PDB entry 4O35 | X-ray diffraction, 1.80 A resolution | chain A

# Chain A
Protein: Neuroglobin
From: Mus musculus
Reference sequence: Q9ER97 (NGB_MOUSE); residues 1-151 here = UniProt positions 1-151
Amino-acid sequence (154 residues; numbered -2 to 151; the number before each row is that of its first residue; numbers below 1 keep their minus sign (Gly-2 is residue -2)):
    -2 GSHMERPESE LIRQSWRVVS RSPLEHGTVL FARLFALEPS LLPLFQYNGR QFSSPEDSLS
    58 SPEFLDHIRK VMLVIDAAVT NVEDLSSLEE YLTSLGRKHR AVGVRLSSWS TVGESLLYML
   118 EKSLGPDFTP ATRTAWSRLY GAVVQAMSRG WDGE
Disordered / not traced: -2 to 0, 150-151
Sequence notes: expression tag (-2 to 0); engineered mutation Ser55 (Cys in Q9ER97), Trp106 (Phe in Q9ER97), Ser120 (Cys in Q9ER97)
Ion coordination: heme Fe near His96 (its only coordinating residue here)
Ligand contacts:
  - carbon monoxide (CMO): Phe28, Phe42, His64, Val68, His96
  - 1,4-diethylene dioxide (DIO), molecule 1: Trp13, Ser17, Pro20, Met69, Leu70, Asp73
  - 1,4-diethylene dioxide (DIO), molecule 2: Lys67, Val71, Tyr88
  - 1,4-diethylene dioxide (DIO), molecule 3: Trp106, Ser107, Gly110, Glu111, Leu114, Ser134, Tyr137
  - heme (HEM): Leu38, Leu41, Phe42, Tyr44, His64, Lys67, Val68, Val71, Ile72, Tyr88, Leu92, Lys95, His96, Val99, Val101, Arg102, Leu103, Ser105, Trp106, Val109, Tyr137, Val140, Val141, Met144

# Overview
Chain A binds heme, carbon monoxide and 3 copies of 1,4-diethylene dioxide.
Chain A is Neuroglobin (Mus musculus); the structure, Crystal structure of carbomonoxy murine neuroglobin
mutant F106W, was determined by X-ray diffraction, deposited together with 4MU5, 4NZI, 4O1T and 4O2G.
